6TVC - chains D and F of the 6 polymer chains in the assembly; structure by X-ray diffraction, 1.84 A resolution.

[Chain D (and F)]
Name: Haemagglutinin HA2
From: Influenza A virus
Notes: chain F of this document is another copy of the same molecule, construct and numbering; everything in this record applies to it too
Reference sequence: A0A0A7HR51 (A0A0A7HR51_9INFA); residues 1-172 here correspond to UniProt positions 333-504 (UniProt number = residue number + 332)
Amino-acid sequence (172 residues; each row starts with the number of its first residue):
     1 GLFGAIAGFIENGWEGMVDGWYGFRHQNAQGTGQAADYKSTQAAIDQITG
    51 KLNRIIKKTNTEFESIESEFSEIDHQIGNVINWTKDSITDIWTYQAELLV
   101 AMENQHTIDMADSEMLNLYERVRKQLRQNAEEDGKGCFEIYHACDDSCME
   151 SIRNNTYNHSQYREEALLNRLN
Disulfides: C144-C148
Differences from the reference sequence: conflict N158 (Asp490 in A0A0A7HR51)

[Interface between chain D and chain F]
Contacting residue pairs (50):
  G1(D) with N117(F), hydrogen bond (backbone-side chain)
  L2(D) with F3(F); M110(F), hydrophobic; S113(F)
  F3(D) with F3(F), hydrophobic
  G4(D) with N117(F)
  F9(D) with K124(F)
  I77(D) with I77(F), hydrophobic
  N79(D) with I66(F)
  V80(D) with I77(F), hydrophobic; I81(F), hydrophobic
  W83(D) with F63(F); E64(F); I66(F), hydrophobic; K85(F)
  T84(D) with T84(F)
  D86(D) with T61(F); F63(F)
  S87(D) with F63(F); I88(F)
  D90(D) with T59(F), hydrogen bond; T61(F), hydrogen bond; F63(F)
  I91(D) with I88(F), hydrophobic; I91(F), hydrophobic; W92(F)
  Y94(D) with W92(F), hydrophobic; Q95(F); L99(F)
  Q95(D) with Q95(F), hydrogen bond
  L98(D) with L99(F), hydrophobic; M102(F), hydrophobic
  M102(D) with M102(F), hydrophobic
  Q105(D) with H106(F)
  Y119(D) with K124(F)
  E131(D) with R127(F), salt bridge; Q128(F); R163(F), salt bridge
  E132(D) with R123(F), salt bridge; K124(F); R127(F)
  D133(D) with R127(F)
  G134(D) with K124(F)
  E139(D) with R127(F), salt bridge
  Y141(D) with R127(F), hydrogen bond; R163(F)
  R170(D) with Q128(F), hydrogen bond; R163(F), hydrogen bond (backbone-side chain); L167(F)
  L171(D) with L171(F), hydrophobic
Interface residues without a listed pair, chain D (31 interface residues in all): Q76, I88, D109
Interface residues without a listed pair, chain F (29 interface residues in all): R54, D109

[Summary]
The interface between chain D and chain F involves 31 residues on one side and 29 on the other; the contacts
include 7 hydrogen bonds and 4 salt bridges. Polar contacts include E131(D)-R127(F), E131(D)-R163(F) and
E132(D)-R123(F).
Both chains are Haemagglutinin HA2 (Influenza A virus). Entry 6TVC (Crystal structure of the haemagglutinin
from a transmissible H10N7 seal influenza virus isolated in Netherland) was determined by X-ray diffraction,
deposited together with 6TJW, 6TJY, 6TVA, 6TVB, 6TVD, 6TVF and 9 further entries.
